PDB entry 8Q2N | electron microscopy, 2.98 A resolution | chains F and I of the 10 polymer chains in the assembly

Chain F:
Name: CRISPR-associated endonuclease Cas1
Organism: Streptococcus thermophilus DGCC 7710
Notes: EC 3.1.-.-
Reference sequence: G3ECR2 (CAS1_STRTR); residue numbers follow UniProt; this construct covers 1-289
Sequence (302 residues; row label = number of the first residue in the row):
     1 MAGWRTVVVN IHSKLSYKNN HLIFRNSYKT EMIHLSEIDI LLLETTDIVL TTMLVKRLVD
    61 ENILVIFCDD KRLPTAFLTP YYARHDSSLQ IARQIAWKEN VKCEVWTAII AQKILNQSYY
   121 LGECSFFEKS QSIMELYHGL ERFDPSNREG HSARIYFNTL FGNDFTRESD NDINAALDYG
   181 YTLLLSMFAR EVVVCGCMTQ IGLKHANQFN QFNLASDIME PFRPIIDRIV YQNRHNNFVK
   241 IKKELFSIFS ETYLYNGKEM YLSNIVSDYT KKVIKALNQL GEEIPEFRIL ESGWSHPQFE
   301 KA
Not modelled in the structure: 290-302
Sequence notes: expression tag (290-302)
Curated features (UniProtKB/Swiss-Prot):
  - binding site (Mn(2+)): Glu149, His205, Glu220

Chain I:
Molecule: Integration target, chain I
Sequence (48 nucleotides; each row starts with the number of its first residue; numbers below 1 keep their minus sign (DT-5 is residue -5)):
    -5 TACGAGGTTT TGGAACCATT CGAAACAACA CAGCTCTAAA ACCTCGTA

How chain F and chain I interact:
Contacting residue pairs (11):
  Ser132(F) with DT41(I), phosphate contact
  Ser146(F) with DC39(I), sugar contact; DG40(I), hydrogen bond to the phosphate
  Asn147(F) with DT38(I), hydrogen bond to the base
  Arg148(F) with DG40(I), salt bridge to the phosphate
  His151(F) with DC39(I), hydrogen bond to the sugar; DG40(I), sugar contact
  Arg154(F) with DG40(I), base contact
  Ile155(F) with DT41(I), phosphate contact
  Phe209(F) with DT31(I), base contact; DA32(I), base contact
Also at the interface, not in a pair above, chain F (11 interface residues in all): Lys129, Leu136, Pro145
Also at the interface, not in a pair above, chain I (7 interface residues in all): DA42

Summary:
The interface between chain F and chain I involves 11 residues on one side and 7 on the other; the contacts
include 3 hydrogen bonds and 1 salt bridge. Among the polar pairs are Asn147(F)-DT38(I), His151(F)-DC39(I) and
Ser146(F)-DG40(I).
Here chain F is CRISPR-associated endonuclease Cas1 (Streptococcus thermophilus DGCC 7710) and chain I is
Integration target, chain I. Entry 8Q2N (Cas1-Cas2 CRISPR integrase bound to prespacer and target DNA,
Streptococcus thermophilus DGCC 7710 CRISPR3 system) was determined by electron microscopy.
